8J8R - chains D and E of the 12 polymer chains in the assembly; structure by electron microscopy, 2.90 A resolution.

== Chain D ==
Name: Fab30 Heavy Chain
Source organism: Mus musculus
Chain sequence (237 residues; numbered 1 to 237; the number before each row is that of its first residue):
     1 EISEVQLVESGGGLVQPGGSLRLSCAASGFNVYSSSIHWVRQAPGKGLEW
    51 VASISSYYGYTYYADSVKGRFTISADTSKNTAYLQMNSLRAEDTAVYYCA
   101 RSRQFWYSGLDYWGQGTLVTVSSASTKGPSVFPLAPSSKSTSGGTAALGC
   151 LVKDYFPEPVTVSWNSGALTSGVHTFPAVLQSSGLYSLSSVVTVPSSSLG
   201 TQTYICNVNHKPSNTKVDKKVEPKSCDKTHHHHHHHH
Disordered / not traced: 1-4, 124-237
Disulfide bonds: Cys-25/Cys-99

== Chain E ==
Name: Fab30 Light Chain
Source organism: Mus musculus
Chain sequence (215 residues; numbered 1 to 215; the number before each row is that of its first residue):
     1 SDIQMTQSPSSLSASVGDRVTITCRASQSVSSAVAWYQQKPGKAPKLLIY
    51 SASSLYSGVPSRFSGSRSGTDFTLTISSLQPEDFATYYCQQYKYVPVTFG
   101 QGTKVEIKRTVAAPSVFIFPPSDSQLKSGTASVVCLLNNFYPREAKVQWK
   151 VDNALQSGNSQESVTEQDSKDSTYSLSSTLTLSKADYEKHKVYACEVTHQ
   201 GLSSPVTKSFNRGEC
Disordered / not traced: 108-215
Disulfide bonds: Cys-24/Cys-89

== How chain D and chain E interact ==
Pairs across the interface (25; chain D residue first):
  Gln-42(D) with Gln-39(E), hydrogen bond; Tyr-88(E)
  Lys-46(D) with Gln-101(E)
  Gly-47(D) with Tyr-88(E)
  Leu-48(D) with Gln-39(E); Pro-45(E), hydrophobic; Phe-99(E), hydrophobic
  Trp-50(D) with Pro-96(E), hydrophobic; Val-97(E), hydrophobic
  Tyr-62(D) with Val-95(E), hydrophobic
  Tyr-98(D) with Gln-39(E); Lys-43(E); Ala-44(E), hydrophobic
  Tyr-107(D) with Gln-90(E); Tyr-92(E), hydrophobic
  Ser-108(D) with Leu-47(E); Tyr-50(E)
  Gly-109(D) with Tyr-37(E)
  Leu-110(D) with Tyr-37(E), hydrogen bond (backbone-side chain); Leu-47(E)
  Asp-111(D) with Leu-47(E); Tyr-56(E)
  Trp-113(D) with Ala-44(E), hydrophobic; Pro-45(E)
  Gly-114(D) with Ala-44(E)
Also at the interface, not in a pair above, chain D (17 interface residues in all): Val-40, Glu-49, Tyr-112

== Summary ==
17 residues of chain D and 16 residues of chain E are in contact, with 2 hydrogen bonds. Among the polar pairs
are Gln-42(D)/Gln-39(E) and Leu-110(D)/Tyr-37(E).
Here chain D is Fab30 Heavy Chain and chain E is Fab30 Light Chain, both from Mus musculus. Entry 8J8R
(Structure of beta-arrestin2 in complex with M2Rpp) was determined by electron microscopy, deposited together
with 8GO9, 8J8V, 8J8Z, 8J97, 8J9K and 8JAF.
